7S23 - chain A; structure by X-ray diffraction, 1.49 A resolution.

[Chain A]
Protein: Coatomer subunit alpha
Source organism: Schizosaccharomyces pombe
Notes: fragment: WD40 domain
Reference sequence: Q96WV5 (COPA_SCHPO); numbering as in UniProt (aligned over 1-327)
Amino-acid sequence (338 residues; row label = number of the first residue in the row; numbering starts at 0):
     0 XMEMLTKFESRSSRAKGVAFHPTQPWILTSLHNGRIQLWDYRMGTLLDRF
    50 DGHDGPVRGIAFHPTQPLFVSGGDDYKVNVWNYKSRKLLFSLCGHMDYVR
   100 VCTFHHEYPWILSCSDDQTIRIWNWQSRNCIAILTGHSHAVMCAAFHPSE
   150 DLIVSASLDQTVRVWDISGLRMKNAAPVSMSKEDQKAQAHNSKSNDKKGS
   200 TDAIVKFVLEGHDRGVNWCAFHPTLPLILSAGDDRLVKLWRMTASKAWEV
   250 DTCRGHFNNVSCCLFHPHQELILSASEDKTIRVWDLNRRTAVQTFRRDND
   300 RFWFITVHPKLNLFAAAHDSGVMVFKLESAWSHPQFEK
Disordered / not traced: 175-199, 333-337
Modified residues: ACE (acetyl group) at position 0
Sequence notes: acetylation (0); engineered mutation Ala139 (Tyr in Q96WV5); conflict Lys181 (Leu in Q96WV5), Lys185 (Leu in Q96WV5), Lys192 (Ile in Q96WV5), Lys196 (Leu in Q96WV5), Lys197 (Phe in Q96WV5); expression tag (328-337)
From the paper describing this entry:
  - mutagenesis - R57A, D115A: abolished binding to spike hepta-peptide

[In short]
The paper reports that R57A and D115A abolish binding to spike hepta-peptide.
Chain A is Coatomer subunit alpha (Schizosaccharomyces pombe); the structure, Crystal structure of
alpha-COP-WD40 domain, Y139A mutant, was determined by X-ray diffraction (same publication as 7S16 and 7S22).
